Entry 7P5Y (electron microscopy, 3.29 A resolution); this record covers chains B and C of the 12 polymer chains in the assembly.

== Chain B (and C) ==
Protein: Volume-regulated anion channel subunit LRRC8A
Organism: Mus musculus
Notes: chain C of this document is another copy of the same molecule, construct and numbering; everything in this record applies to it too
UniProt: Q80WG5 (LRC8A_MOUSE); residue numbers follow UniProt; this construct covers 15-808
Sequence (810 residues; numbered 1 to 810; the number before each row is that of its first residue):
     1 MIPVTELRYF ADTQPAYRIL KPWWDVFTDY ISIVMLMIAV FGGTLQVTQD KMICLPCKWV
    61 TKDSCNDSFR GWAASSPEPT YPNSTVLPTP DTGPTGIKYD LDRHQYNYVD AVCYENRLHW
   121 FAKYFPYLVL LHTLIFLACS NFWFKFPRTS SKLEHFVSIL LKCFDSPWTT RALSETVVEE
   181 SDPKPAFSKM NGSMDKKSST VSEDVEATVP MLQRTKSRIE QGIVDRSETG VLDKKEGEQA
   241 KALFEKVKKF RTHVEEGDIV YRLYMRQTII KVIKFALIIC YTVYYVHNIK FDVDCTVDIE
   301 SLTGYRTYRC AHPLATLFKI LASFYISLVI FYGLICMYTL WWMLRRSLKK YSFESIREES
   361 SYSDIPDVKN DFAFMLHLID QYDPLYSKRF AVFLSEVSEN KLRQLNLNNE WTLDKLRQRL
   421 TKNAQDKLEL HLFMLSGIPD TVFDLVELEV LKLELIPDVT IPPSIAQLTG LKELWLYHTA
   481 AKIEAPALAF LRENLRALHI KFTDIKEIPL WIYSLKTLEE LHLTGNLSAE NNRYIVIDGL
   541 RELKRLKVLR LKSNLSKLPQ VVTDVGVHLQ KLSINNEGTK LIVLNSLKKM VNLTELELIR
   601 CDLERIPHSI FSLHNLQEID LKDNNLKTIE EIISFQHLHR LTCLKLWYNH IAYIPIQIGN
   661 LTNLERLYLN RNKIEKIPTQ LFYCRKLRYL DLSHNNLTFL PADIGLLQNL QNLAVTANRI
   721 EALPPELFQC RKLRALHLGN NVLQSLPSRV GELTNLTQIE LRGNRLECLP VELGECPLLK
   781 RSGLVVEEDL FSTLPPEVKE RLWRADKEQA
Unresolved in the structure: 1-14, 69-91, 177-229, 809-810
Disulfides: Cys-54/Cys-310, Cys-57/Cys-65, Cys-113/Cys-295
Sequence notes: initiating methionine (1); expression tag (2-14, 809-810)
UniProt features mapped onto this chain:
  - motif: Leu-706, Leu-707 (Di-leucine motif)
  - site: Arg-103 (Required for anion selectivity)
  - modified residue: Thr-200 (Phosphothreonine), Ser-202 (Phosphoserine), Thr-215 (Phosphothreonine), Ser-217 (Phosphoserine)
  - glycosylation (N-linked (GlcNAc...) asparagine): Asn-66, Asn-83
  - mutagenesis: Val-40 (V40D: Abolishes activity in hypotonic solution), Thr-44 (T44D: Abolishes activity in hypotonic solution), Val-47 (V47D: Abolishes activity in hypotonic solution; V47K/N: Impairs activity in hypotonic solution), Thr-48 (T48D: Abolishes activity in hypotonic solution; T48W/Y/K/N: Impairs activity in hypotonic solution), Arg-103 (R103A: No effect on anion channel activity. Impairs channel selectivity, so that the channel is also permeable to Na(+) ions)

== How chain B and chain C interact ==
Contacting residue pairs (78; chain B residue first):
  Val-47(B) / Leu-45(C)  hydrophobic
  Val-47(B) / Gln-49(C)
  Lys-58(B) / Pro-94(C)  hydrogen bond (side chain-backbone)
  Tyr-99(B) / Thr-95(C)
  Tyr-99(B) / Gly-96(C)  hydrogen bond (backbone-backbone)
  Asp-100(B) / Gly-96(C)
  Asp-100(B) / Ile-97(C)
  Asp-100(B) / Lys-98(C)
  Leu-101(B) / Gly-96(C)
  Asp-102(B) / Tyr-106(C)  hydrogen bond
  Arg-103(B) / Arg-103(C)
  His-104(B) / Ile-53(C)
  His-104(B) / Cys-54(C)
  His-104(B) / Tyr-106(C)
  His-104(B) / Asp-110(C)  salt bridge
  Gln-105(B) / Leu-55(C)
  Gln-105(B) / Ile-97(C)  hydrogen bond (side chain-backbone)
  Gln-105(B) / Tyr-99(C)
  Asn-107(B) / Ile-53(C)
  Tyr-108(B) / Ile-53(C)
  Tyr-108(B) / Leu-55(C)  hydrophobic
  Tyr-108(B) / Arg-309(C)
  Tyr-108(B) / Cys-310(C)
  Tyr-108(B) / Ala-311(C)  hydrophobic
  Ala-111(B) / Ile-53(C)  hydrophobic
  Ala-111(B) / Phe-291(C)
  Val-112(B) / Phe-291(C)  hydrophobic
  Glu-115(B) / Phe-291(C)
  Glu-115(B) / Thr-316(C)  hydrogen bond
  Tyr-124(B) / Thr-316(C)
  Tyr-124(B) / Ile-320(C)
  Tyr-127(B) / Phe-41(C)  hydrophobic
  Tyr-127(B) / Leu-317(C)
  Leu-134(B) / Met-37(C)  hydrophobic
  Phe-142(B) / Phe-27(C)  hydrophobic
  Lys-145(B) / Val-26(C)
  Lys-145(B) / Tyr-30(C)
  Phe-146(B) / Trp-23(C)  hydrophobic
  Pro-147(B) / Pro-22(C)
  Pro-147(B) / Trp-23(C)
  Pro-147(B) / Tyr-382(C)  hydrophobic
  Ser-151(B) / Tyr-382(C)
  Ser-151(B) / Asp-383(C)
  Glu-154(B) / Arg-18(C)  salt bridge
  Glu-154(B) / Tyr-382(C)  hydrogen bond
  Glu-154(B) / Tyr-386(C)  hydrogen bond
  His-155(B) / Leu-385(C)
  His-155(B) / Arg-389(C)
  Lys-235(B) / Leu-232(C)
  Lys-235(B) / Asp-233(C)
  Lys-235(B) / Glu-236(C)  salt bridge
  Glu-238(B) / Val-231(C)
  Glu-245(B) / Thr-170(C)
  Glu-245(B) / Ser-174(C)
  Lys-246(B) / Thr-170(C)
  Lys-249(B) / Leu-173(C)
  His-253(B) / Leu-385(C)
  Glu-300(B) / Ile-97(C)
  Ser-301(B) / Trp-59(C)
  Ser-301(B) / Asp-67(C)  hydrogen bond
  Ser-301(B) / Ser-68(C)
  Ser-301(B) / Ile-97(C)
  Ser-301(B) / Tyr-99(C)
  Leu-302(B) / Leu-55(C)  hydrophobic
  Leu-302(B) / Pro-56(C)
  Leu-302(B) / Ile-97(C)
  Leu-302(B) / Tyr-99(C)  hydrogen bond (backbone-side chain)
  Leu-302(B) / Arg-309(C)
  Thr-303(B) / Leu-55(C)
  Thr-303(B) / Gly-96(C)
  Thr-303(B) / Ile-97(C)  hydrogen bond (backbone-backbone)
  Gly-304(B) / Pro-94(C)
  Gly-304(B) / Thr-95(C)
  Gly-304(B) / Ile-97(C)
  Tyr-305(B) / Pro-94(C)
  Tyr-305(B) / Thr-95(C)
  Tyr-305(B) / Gly-96(C)  hydrogen bond (side chain-backbone)
  Gln-418(B) / Arg-417(C)
Other interface residues (no listed pair), chain B (42 interface residues in all): Asn-116, Leu-131, Arg-148, Ser-150, Ala-242
Other interface residues (no listed pair), chain C (53 interface residues in all): Lys-21, Leu-101, Asn-107, Phe-164, Arg-171, Asp-292, Phe-324

== Summary ==
The interface between chain B and chain C involves 42 residues on one side and 53 on the other, with 11
hydrogen bonds and 3 salt bridges. Polar contacts include His-104(B)/Asp-110(C), Glu-154(B)/Arg-18(C) and
Lys-235(B)/Glu-236(C). Curated annotation (UniProt) lists 5 mutagenesis sites on chain B.
Both chains are Volume-regulated anion channel subunit LRRC8A (Mus musculus). Entry 7P5Y (Structure of
homomeric LRRC8A Volume-Regulated Anion Channel in complex with synthetic nanobody Sb3) was determined by
electron microscopy together with 7P5V, 7P5W, 7P60 and 7P6K from the same study.
